Entry 5V0B (X-ray diffraction, 2.63 A resolution); this record covers chains Z and A of the 3 polymer chains in the assembly.

# Chain Z
Name: Exonuclease 1
From: Homo sapiens
Notes: EC 3.1.-.-
Reference sequence: Q9UQ84 (EXO1_HUMAN); residue numbers follow UniProt; this construct covers 1-352
Sequence (358 residues; row label = number of the first residue in the row):
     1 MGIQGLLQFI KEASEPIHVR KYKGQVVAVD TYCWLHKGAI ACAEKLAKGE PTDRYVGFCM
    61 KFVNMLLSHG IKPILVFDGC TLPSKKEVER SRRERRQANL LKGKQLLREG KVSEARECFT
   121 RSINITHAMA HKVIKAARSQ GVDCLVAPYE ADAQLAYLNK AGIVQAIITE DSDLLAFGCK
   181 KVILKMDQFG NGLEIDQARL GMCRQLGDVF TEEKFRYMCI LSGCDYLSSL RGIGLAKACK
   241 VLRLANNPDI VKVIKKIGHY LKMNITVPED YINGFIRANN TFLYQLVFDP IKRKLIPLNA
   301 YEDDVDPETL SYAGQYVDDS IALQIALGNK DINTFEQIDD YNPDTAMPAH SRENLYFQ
Not modelled in the structure: 1, 346-358
Construct notes: expression tag (353-358)
UniProt features mapped onto this chain:
  - binding site (Mg(2+)): Asp30, Asp78, Glu150, Asp152, Asp171, Asp173, Asp225, Asp270
Bound ions: Mn2+ site 1: Asp152, Asp171, Asp173 (shared with 1 residue of chain B); Mn2+ site 2 near Asp152 (its only coordinating residue here); Na+: Ser222, Ser229, Ile233 (shared with DT4(A) of chain A)
What the authors report for this chain:
  - conformationally variable residues (side-chain flip): Tyr32
  - mutagenesis - Y32A (20-fold), H36A (150-fold): decreased catalytic activity (citing earlier work)
  - catalytic residues: Asp30, Asp78, Asp152, Asp171, Asp173 (by similarity / conservation)

# Chain A
Molecule: 13-nt DNA strand
Sequence (13 nucleotides; row label = number of the first residue in the row):
     1 CGCTAGTCGA CAT
Bound ions: Na+: DT4 (shared with Ser222(Z), Ser229(Z), Ile233(Z) of chain Z)

# Interface between chain Z and chain A
Contacting residue pairs (28; chain Z residue first):
  His36(Z) with DA10(A), base contact
  Lys37(Z) with DA10(A), phosphate contact; DC11(A), phosphate contact
  Ile40(Z) with DA10(A), base contact; DC11(A), base contact
  Ala41(Z) with DC11(A), base contact
  Phe58(Z) with DC11(A), phosphate contact; DA12(A), phosphate contact
  Arg116(Z) with DC11(A), hydrogen bond to the base; DA12(A), base contact
  Glu117(Z) with DG9(A), phosphate contact
  Arg121(Z) with DC8(A), base contact; DG9(A), hydrogen bond to the base; DA10(A), base contact
  Ser229(Z) with DT4(A), phosphate contact
  Leu230(Z) with DT4(A), phosphate contact
  Arg231(Z) with DT4(A), sugar contact; DA5(A), salt bridge to the phosphate
  Gly232(Z) with DC3(A), sugar contact; DT4(A), hydrogen bond to the phosphate
  Ile233(Z) with DC3(A), phosphate contact; DT4(A), hydrogen bond to the phosphate
  Gly234(Z) with DC3(A), hydrogen bond to the phosphate
  Leu235(Z) with DC3(A), phosphate contact
  Ala236(Z) with DG2(A), sugar contact; DC3(A), hydrogen bond to the phosphate
  Lys237(Z) with DG2(A), phosphate contact; DC3(A), hydrogen bond to the phosphate
Other interface residues (no listed pair), chain Z (20 interface residues in all): Lys61, Thr120, Gln205

# Summary
20 residues of chain Z face 9 of chain A across their interface; the contacts include 7 hydrogen bonds and 1
salt bridge. Among the polar pairs are Arg116(Z)-DC11(A), Arg121(Z)-DG9(A) and Gly232(Z)-DT4(A). The paper
reports catalytic residues Asp30(Z), Asp78(Z) and Asp152(Z) among others; Y32A and H36A of chain Z reduce
catalytic activity.
Here chain Z is Exonuclease 1 (Homo sapiens) and chain A is a 13-nt DNA strand. Entry 5V0B (Crystal structure
of human exonuclease 1 Exo1 (WT) in complex with 5' recessed-end DNA (rIX)) was determined by X-ray
diffraction (same publication as 5UZV, 5V04, 5V05, 5V06, 5V07, 5V08 and 4 further entries).
